Entry 4UF9 (electron microscopy, 10.30 A resolution (very low resolution: no residue pairs are listed; an interface is given only as per-side residue counts)); this record covers chains A and B of the 3 polymer chains in the assembly.

== Chain A (and B) ==
Name: Sequestosome-1
Organism: Homo sapiens
Notes: fragment: pb1 domain, residues 1-122; chain B of this document is another copy of the same molecule, construct and numbering; everything in this record applies to it too
UniProt: Q13501 (SQSTM_HUMAN); residue numbers follow UniProt; this construct covers 1-122
Amino-acid sequence (122 residues; each row starts with the number of its first residue):
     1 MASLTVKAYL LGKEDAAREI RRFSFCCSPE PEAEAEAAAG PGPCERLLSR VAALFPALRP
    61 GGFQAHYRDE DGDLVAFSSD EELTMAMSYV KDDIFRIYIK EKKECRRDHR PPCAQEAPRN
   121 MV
Not modelled in the structure: 1-2, 104-122
Swiss-Prot annotation at these positions:
  - region: R50 to D80 (Interaction with PAWR)
  - modified residue: A2 (N-acetylalanine), S24 (Phosphoserine)
  - cross-link: K91 (Glycyl lysine isopeptide (Lys-Gly) (interchain with G-Cter in ubiquitin))
  - natural variant: A16 (A16V: In FTDALS3), A33 (A33V: In FTDALS3), D80 (D80E: In FTDALS3), V90 (V90M: In FTDALS3), R107 (R107Q; R107W: In FTDALS3)
  - mutagenesis: K7 (K7A: Loss of interactions with PRKCZ, PRCKI and NBR1. Loss of dimerization; when associated with A-69), Y9 (Y9F: No effect on interaction with LCK), K13 (K13A: No effect on interaction with PRKCI), R21 to R22 (Loss of interaction with PRKCI. Alters dimerization), Y67 (Y67A: No effect on interaction with PRKCZ), D69 (D69A: No effect on interactions with PRKCZ, PRKCI and NBR1. Loss of localization in cytoplasmic inclusion bodies. Loss of dimerization; when associated with A-7), D71 (D71A: No effect on interaction with PRKCI), D73 (D73A: No effect on interactions with PRKCZ and PRKCI), D80 (D80A: No effect on interaction with PRKCI), E82 (E82A: No effect on interaction with PRKCI)
From the paper describing this entry:
  - mutagenesis - R106E/R107E: decreased stability
  - post-translational modification sites: K13, S24 (citing earlier work)

== Interface between chain A and chain B ==
Chains A and B do not touch in the deposited assembly.

== Summary ==
No residue of chain A is in contact with chain B. Curated annotation (UniProt) lists 11 mutagenesis sites on
chain A. From the paper: R106E/R107E of chain A reduce stability; modification sites K13(A) and S24(A).
Chain A and chain B are both Sequestosome-1 (Homo sapiens); the structure, Electron cryo-microscopy structure
of PB1-p62 type T filaments, was determined by electron microscopy, deposited together with 4UF8.
